Entry 5DXR (X-ray diffraction, 2.28 A resolution); this record covers chains A and B of the 4 polymer chains in the assembly.

# Chain A (and B)
Molecule: Estrogen receptor
Source organism: Homo sapiens
Notes: fragment: ligand-binding domain; chain B of this document is another copy of the same molecule, construct and numbering; everything in this record applies to it too
UniProtKB: P03372 (ESR1_HUMAN); numbering as in UniProt (aligned over 298-554)
Amino-acid sequence (257 residues; numbered 298 to 554; the number before each row is that of its first residue):
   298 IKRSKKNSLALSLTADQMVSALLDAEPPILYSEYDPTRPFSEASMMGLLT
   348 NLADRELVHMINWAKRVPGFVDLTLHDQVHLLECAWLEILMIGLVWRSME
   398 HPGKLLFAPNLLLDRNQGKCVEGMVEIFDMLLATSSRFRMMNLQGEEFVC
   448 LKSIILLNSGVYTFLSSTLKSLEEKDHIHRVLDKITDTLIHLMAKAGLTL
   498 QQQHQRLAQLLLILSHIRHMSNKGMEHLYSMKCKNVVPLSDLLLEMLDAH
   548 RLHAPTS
Disordered / not traced: 298-303, 462-471, 549-554 (chain B: 298-304, 462-469, 549-554)
Sequence notes: engineered mutation Ser537 (Tyr in P03372)
Small-molecule neighbours: 5HW (4,4'-{[(3R)-3-methylcyclohexylidene]methanediyl}diphenol): Met343, Leu346, Thr347, Leu349, Ala350, Glu353, Trp383, Leu384, Leu387, Met388, Leu391, Arg394, Phe404, Met421, Ile424, Leu428, Gly521, His524, Leu525, Met528, Leu536, Leu540

# Chain A / chain B interface
Residue-residue contacts - 52 pairs, chain A then chain B:
  Arg434(A) - Tyr459(B)  hydrogen bond
  Arg434(A) - His476(B)
  Ile451(A) - Leu509(B)  hydrophobic
  Asn455(A) - Leu509(B)
  Asn455(A) - His513(B)  hydrogen bond
  Ser456(A) - His513(B)
  Val458(A) - His513(B)
  Tyr459(A) - Ala430(B)
  Tyr459(A) - Arg434(B)  hydrogen bond
  Tyr459(A) - Ile510(B)
  Tyr459(A) - His513(B)
  His476(A) - Arg434(B)
  Asp480(A) - Gln506(B)  hydrogen bond
  Thr483(A) - His501(B)
  Thr483(A) - Ala505(B)
  Asp484(A) - Gln498(B)  hydrogen bond
  Asp484(A) - Gln502(B)  hydrogen bond
  Ile487(A) - His501(B)
  Gln498(A) - Asp484(B)  hydrogen bond
  His501(A) - Thr483(B)
  His501(A) - Asp484(B)  salt bridge
  His501(A) - Ile487(B)
  His501(A) - His501(B)
  His501(A) - Leu504(B)
  Gln502(A) - Asp480(B)
  Gln502(A) - Asp484(B)  hydrogen bond
  Leu504(A) - His501(B)
  Ala505(A) - Thr483(B)
  Ala505(A) - Leu508(B)  hydrophobic
  Gln506(A) - Asp480(B)  hydrogen bond
  Leu508(A) - Ala505(B)  hydrophobic
  Leu509(A) - Ile451(B)  hydrophobic
  Leu509(A) - Asn455(B)
  Leu509(A) - Leu511(B)  hydrophobic
  Ile510(A) - Tyr459(B)
  Leu511(A) - Leu509(B)  hydrophobic
  Leu511(A) - Ser512(B)
  Ser512(A) - Leu511(B)
  Ser512(A) - Arg515(B)  hydrogen bond
  His513(A) - Asn455(B)  hydrogen bond (side chain-backbone)
  His513(A) - Ser456(B)
  His513(A) - Tyr459(B)
  His513(A) - Arg515(B)  hydrogen bond
  Arg515(A) - Ser512(B)  hydrogen bond
  Arg515(A) - His513(B)  hydrogen bond
  Arg515(A) - His516(B)
  His516(A) - Arg515(B)
  His516(A) - Asn519(B)
  Asn519(A) - His516(B)
  Asn519(A) - Asn519(B)  hydrogen bond
  Glu523(A) - Glu523(B)
  His547(A) - Lys520(B)
Other interface residues (no listed pair), chain A (35 interface residues in all): Ala430, Thr460, Leu479, Leu497, Gln500, Lys520, Arg548
Other interface residues (no listed pair), chain B (34 interface residues in all): Met427, Gly457, Val458, Leu479, Leu497, His547

# Overview
Chain A and chain B form an interface of 35 and 34 residues respectively; the contacts include 15 hydrogen
bonds and 1 salt bridge. Polar pairs include His501(A)-Asp484(B), Arg434(A)-Tyr459(B) and Asn455(A)-His513(B).
Bound to chain A: compound 5HW.
Both chains are Estrogen receptor (Homo sapiens). Entry 5DXR (Crystal Structure of the ER-alpha Ligand-binding
Domain in Complex with the Cyclofenil Derivative 4,4'-{[(3R)-3-methylcyclohexylidene]methanediyl}diphenol) was
determined by X-ray diffraction, deposited together with 4ZN7, 4ZNH, 4ZNS, 4ZNT, 4ZNU, 4ZNV and 50 further
entries.
